6J27 - chains A and B; structure by X-ray diffraction, 1.66 A resolution.

== Chain A (and B) ==
Name: N(4)-bis(aminopropyl)spermidine synthase
From: Thermus thermophilus (strain HB27 / ATCC BAA-163 / DSM 7039)
Notes: EC 2.5.1.128; chain B of this document is another copy of the same molecule, construct and numbering; everything in this record applies to it too
UniProt: Q72L89 (Q72L89_THET2); numbering as in UniProt (aligned over 2-353)
Chain sequence (374 residues; each row starts with the number of its first residue; numbers below 1 keep their minus sign (Met-20 is residue -20)):
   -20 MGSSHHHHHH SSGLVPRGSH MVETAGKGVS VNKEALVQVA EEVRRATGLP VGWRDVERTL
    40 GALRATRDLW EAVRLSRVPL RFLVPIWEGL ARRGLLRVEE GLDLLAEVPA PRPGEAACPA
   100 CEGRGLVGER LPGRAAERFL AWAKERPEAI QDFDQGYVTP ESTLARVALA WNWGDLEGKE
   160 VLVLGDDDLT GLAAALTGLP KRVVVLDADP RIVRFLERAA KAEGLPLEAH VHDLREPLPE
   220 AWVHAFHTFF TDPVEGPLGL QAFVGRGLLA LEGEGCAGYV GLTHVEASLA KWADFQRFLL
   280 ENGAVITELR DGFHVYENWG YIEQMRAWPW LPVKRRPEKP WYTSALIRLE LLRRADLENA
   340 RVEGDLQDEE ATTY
Unresolved in the structure: -20 to 9
Differences from the reference sequence: expression tag (-20 to -1); insertion (1)
Ion coordination: Fe ion: Cys97, Cys100 (shared with Cys97(B), Cys100(B) of chain B)
Residues lining bound ligands:
  - 5'-deoxy-5'-methylthioadenosine (MTA): Phe132, Asp133, Gln134, Gly164, Asp165, Asp166, Asp186, Ala187, Asp188, Ile191, His211, Asp212, Leu213, Arg214, Asp231, Val233, Phe242, Leu345
  - N,N-bis(3-aminopropyl)butane-1,4-diamine (N4P): Asp133, Gln134, Gly135, Tyr136, Asp166, Asp167, Asp231, Pro232, Glu234, Gly260, Leu261, Thr262, Glu265, Tyr295, Trp298, Tyr300, Tyr321, Thr352, Tyr353

== Chain A / chain B interface ==
Residue-residue contacts (124):
  Gly31(A) - Glu253(B)
  Trp32(A) - Glu253(B)  hydrogen bond (side chain-backbone)
  Arg33(A) - Trp152(B)  hydrogen bond (side chain-backbone)
  Arg33(A) - Gly153(B)  hydrogen bond (side chain-backbone)
  Arg33(A) - Asp154(B)  salt bridge
  Arg33(A) - Gly254(B)  hydrogen bond (side chain-backbone)
  Arg33(A) - Arg327(B)
  Arg33(A) - Glu329(B)  salt bridge
  Glu36(A) - Lys158(B)  salt bridge
  Arg37(A) - Trp152(B)
  Arg37(A) - Arg327(B)
  Arg37(A) - Glu329(B)  salt bridge
  Arg43(A) - Glu156(B)  salt bridge
  Arg56(A) - Asn151(B)  hydrogen bond (side chain-backbone)
  Arg56(A) - Trp152(B)
  Pro90(A) - Gly153(B)
  Pro90(A) - Glu156(B)
  Pro90(A) - Lys158(B)
  Arg91(A) - Glu156(B)  hydrogen bond (backbone-side chain)
  Gly93(A) - Trp150(B)
  Gly93(A) - Asn151(B)
  Glu94(A) - Arg109(B)  hydrogen bond (backbone-side chain)
  Glu94(A) - Trp150(B)
  Glu94(A) - Asn151(B)  hydrogen bond (backbone-side chain)
  Ala95(A) - Leu105(B)
  Ala95(A) - Val106(B)  hydrogen bond (backbone-backbone)
  Ala95(A) - Ala147(B)  hydrophobic
  Ala95(A) - Trp150(B)  hydrophobic
  Ala95(A) - Asn151(B)  hydrogen bond (backbone-side chain)
  Ala96(A) - Gly104(B)
  Ala96(A) - Asn151(B)
  Cys97(A) - Ala99(B)  hydrophobic
  Cys97(A) - Cys100(B)  hydrophobic
  Cys97(A) - Gly104(B)  hydrogen bond (backbone-backbone)
  Pro98(A) - Arg109(B)
  Ala99(A) - Ala99(B)  hydrophobic
  Cys100(A) - Cys97(B)  hydrophobic
  Cys100(A) - Cys100(B)  hydrophobic
  Cys100(A) - Gly104(B)
  Gly102(A) - Gly104(B)
  Gly102(A) - Arg289(B)  hydrogen bond (backbone-side chain)
  Arg103(A) - Arg289(B)
  Gly104(A) - Ala96(B)
  Gly104(A) - Cys97(B)  hydrogen bond (backbone-backbone)
  Gly104(A) - Gly102(B)
  Gly104(A) - Gly104(B)
  Leu105(A) - Ala95(B)
  Val106(A) - Ala95(B)  hydrogen bond (backbone-backbone)
  Val106(A) - Cys97(B)  hydrophobic
  Arg109(A) - Glu94(B)
  Arg109(A) - Pro98(B)
  Ala147(A) - Ala95(B)  hydrophobic
  Trp150(A) - Gly93(B)  hydrogen bond (backbone-backbone)
  Trp150(A) - Glu94(B)
  Trp150(A) - Ala95(B)  hydrophobic
  Asn151(A) - Arg56(B)  hydrogen bond (backbone-side chain)
  Asn151(A) - Gly93(B)
  Asn151(A) - Glu94(B)  hydrogen bond (side chain-backbone)
  Asn151(A) - Ala95(B)  hydrogen bond (side chain-backbone)
  Asn151(A) - Ala96(B)
  Trp152(A) - Arg33(B)  hydrogen bond (backbone-side chain)
  Trp152(A) - Arg56(B)
  Trp152(A) - His263(B)
  Trp152(A) - Asp290(B)
  Gly153(A) - Arg33(B)  hydrogen bond (backbone-side chain)
  Gly153(A) - Pro90(B)
  Asp154(A) - Arg33(B)  salt bridge
  Glu156(A) - Arg43(B)  salt bridge
  Glu156(A) - Pro90(B)
  Glu156(A) - Arg91(B)  hydrogen bond (side chain-backbone)
  Lys158(A) - Glu36(B)  salt bridge
  Lys158(A) - Pro90(B)
  Glu253(A) - Gly31(B)
  Glu253(A) - Trp32(B)  hydrogen bond (backbone-side chain)
  Gly254(A) - Arg33(B)  hydrogen bond (backbone-side chain)
  Leu268(A) - Val284(B)
  Leu268(A) - Thr286(B)
  Leu268(A) - Glu329(B)
  Leu268(A) - Leu331(B)  hydrophobic
  Trp271(A) - Val284(B)  hydrophobic
  Trp271(A) - Ile285(B)
  Ala272(A) - Leu279(B)
  Ala272(A) - Val284(B)
  Ala272(A) - Leu331(B)  hydrophobic
  Gln275(A) - Leu279(B)
  Gln275(A) - Val284(B)
  Gln275(A) - Ile285(B)  hydrogen bond (side chain-backbone)
  Leu279(A) - Ala272(B)
  Leu279(A) - Gln275(B)
  Leu279(A) - Arg276(B)
  Leu279(A) - Leu279(B)  hydrophobic
  Val284(A) - Leu268(B)
  Val284(A) - Trp271(B)  hydrophobic
  Val284(A) - Ala272(B)
  Val284(A) - Gln275(B)
  Ile285(A) - Trp271(B)
  Ile285(A) - Gln275(B)  hydrogen bond (backbone-side chain)
  Ile285(A) - Leu288(B)
  Thr286(A) - Leu268(B)
  Thr286(A) - Leu288(B)
  Thr286(A) - Asp290(B)
  Glu287(A) - Leu288(B)
  Glu287(A) - Arg289(B)
  Glu287(A) - Asp290(B)  hydrogen bond (side chain-backbone)
  Leu288(A) - Ile285(B)
  Leu288(A) - Thr286(B)
  Leu288(A) - Glu287(B)
  Leu288(A) - Leu288(B)  hydrogen bond (backbone-backbone)
  Arg289(A) - Gly102(B)  hydrogen bond (side chain-backbone)
  Arg289(A) - Arg103(B)
  Arg289(A) - Glu287(B)
  Arg289(A) - Arg289(B)
  Arg289(A) - Asp290(B)  hydrogen bond (side chain-backbone)
  Asp290(A) - Trp152(B)
  Asp290(A) - Thr286(B)
  Asp290(A) - Glu287(B)  hydrogen bond (backbone-side chain)
  Asp290(A) - Arg289(B)  hydrogen bond (backbone-side chain)
  Arg327(A) - Arg33(B)
  Arg327(A) - Arg37(B)
  Glu329(A) - Arg33(B)  salt bridge
  Glu329(A) - Arg37(B)  salt bridge
  Glu329(A) - Leu268(B)
  Leu331(A) - Leu268(B)  hydrophobic
  Leu331(A) - Ala272(B)  hydrophobic
Other interface residues (no listed pair), chain A (51 interface residues in all): His263, Ala269, Arg276
Other interface residues (no listed pair), chain B (52 interface residues in all): Pro92, Ala269

== In short ==
51 residues of chain A face 52 of chain B across their interface; the contacts include 31 hydrogen bonds and
10 salt bridges. Polar pairs include Arg33(A)-Asp154(B), Arg33(A)-Glu329(B) and Glu36(A)-Lys158(B). Ligands of
chain A: 5'-deoxy-5'-methylthioadenosine and N,N-bis(3-aminopropyl)butane-1,4-diamine. Cys97(A) and Cys100(A)
coordinate a Fe ion ion.
Chain A and chain B are both N(4)-bis(aminopropyl)spermidine synthase (Thermus thermophilus (strain HB27 /
ATCC BAA-163 / DSM 7039)); the structure, Crystal structure of the branched-chain polyamine synthase from
Thermus thermophilus (Tth-BpsA) in complex with N4-aminopropylspermidine and ..., was determined by X-ray
diffraction, deposited together with 6J28.
